3CZN - chain A; structure by X-ray diffraction, 1.40 A resolution.

== Chain A ==
Protein: Alpha-mannosidase 2
Organism: Drosophila melanogaster
Notes: EC 3.2.1.114; fragment: Catalytic domain
UniProt: Q24451 (MAN2_DROME); residues 13-1045 here correspond to UniProt positions 76-1108 (UniProt number = residue number + 63)
Chain sequence (1045 residues; numbered 1 to 1045; the number before each row is that of its first residue):
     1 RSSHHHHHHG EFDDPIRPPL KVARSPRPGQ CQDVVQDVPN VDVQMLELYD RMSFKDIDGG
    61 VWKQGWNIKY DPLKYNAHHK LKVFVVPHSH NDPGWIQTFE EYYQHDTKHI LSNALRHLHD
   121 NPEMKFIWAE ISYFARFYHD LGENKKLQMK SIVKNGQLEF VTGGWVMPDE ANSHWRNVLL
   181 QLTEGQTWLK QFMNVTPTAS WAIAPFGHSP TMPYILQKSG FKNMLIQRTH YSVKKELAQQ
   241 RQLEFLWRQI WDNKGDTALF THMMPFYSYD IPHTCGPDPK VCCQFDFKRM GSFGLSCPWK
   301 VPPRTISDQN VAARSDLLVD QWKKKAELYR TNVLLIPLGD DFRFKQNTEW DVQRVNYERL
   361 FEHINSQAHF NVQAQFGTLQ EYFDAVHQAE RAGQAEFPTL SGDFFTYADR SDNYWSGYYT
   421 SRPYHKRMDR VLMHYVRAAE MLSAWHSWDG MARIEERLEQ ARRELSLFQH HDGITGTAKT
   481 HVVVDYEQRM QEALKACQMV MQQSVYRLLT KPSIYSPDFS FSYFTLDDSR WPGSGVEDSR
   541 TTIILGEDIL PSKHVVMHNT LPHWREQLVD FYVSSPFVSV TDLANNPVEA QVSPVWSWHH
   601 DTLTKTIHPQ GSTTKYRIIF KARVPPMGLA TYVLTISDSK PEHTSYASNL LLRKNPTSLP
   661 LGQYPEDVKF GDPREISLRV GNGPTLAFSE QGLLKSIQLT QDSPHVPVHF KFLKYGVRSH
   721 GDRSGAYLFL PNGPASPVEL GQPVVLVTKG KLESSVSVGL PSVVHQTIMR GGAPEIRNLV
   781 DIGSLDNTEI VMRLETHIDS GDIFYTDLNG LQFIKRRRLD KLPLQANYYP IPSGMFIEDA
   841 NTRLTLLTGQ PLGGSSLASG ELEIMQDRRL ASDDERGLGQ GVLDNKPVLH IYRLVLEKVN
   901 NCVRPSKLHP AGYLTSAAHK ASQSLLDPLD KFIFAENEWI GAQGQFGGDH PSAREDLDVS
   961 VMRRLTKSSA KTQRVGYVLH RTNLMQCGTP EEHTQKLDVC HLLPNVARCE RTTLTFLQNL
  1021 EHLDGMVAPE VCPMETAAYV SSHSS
Disordered / not traced: 1-30, 1045
Differences from the reference sequence: expression tag (1-12); engineered mutation A204 (Asp267 in Q24451)
Curated features (UniProtKB/Swiss-Prot):
  - binding site (Zn(2+)): H90, D92, H471
Disulfide bonds: C31-C1032, C275-C282, C283-C297, C902-C987, C1000-C1009
Covalently attached groups: N-acetylglucosamine (NAG) linked to N194
Ion coordination: Zn2+: H90, D92, H471 (together with alpha-D-mannopyranose)
From the paper describing this entry:
  - catalytic residues: D341
  - binding site for alpha-D-mannopyranose: W95, Y269, D340, R343, H471, D472, Y727
  - specificity-determining residues: R343
  - binding site for N-acetylglucosamine: Y267, H273, P298, W299
  - contacts within the chain: D270-H273 (hydrogen bond)
  - Zn2+ coordination: H90, D92, H471
  - binding site for beta-D-mannopyranose: Y267

== Summary ==
Covalently linked N-acetylglucosamine: at N194. H90, D92 and H471 coordinate Zn2+. UniProt lists 3
Zn2+-binding residues. From the paper: the catalytic residue D341; a binding site for alpha-D-mannopyranose at
W95, Y269 and D340 among others.
Chain A is Alpha-mannosidase 2 (Drosophila melanogaster); the structure, Golgi alpha-mannosidase II (D204A
nucleophile mutant) in complex with GnMan5Gn, was determined by X-ray diffraction together with 3CV5 and 3CZS
from the same study.
